4UR3 - chains A and B; structure by X-ray diffraction, 2.23 A resolution.

# Chain A (and B)
Molecule: Tetrachloroethene reductive dehalogenase catalytic subunit
From: Sulfurospirillum multivorans
Notes: EC 1.97.1.8; chain B of this document is another copy of the same molecule, construct and numbering; everything in this record applies to it too
UniProt: W6EQP0 (W6EQP0_SULMU); residues 1-464 here correspond to UniProt positions 38-501 (UniProt number = residue number + 37)
Chain sequence (464 residues; numbered 1 to 464; the number before each row is that of its first residue):
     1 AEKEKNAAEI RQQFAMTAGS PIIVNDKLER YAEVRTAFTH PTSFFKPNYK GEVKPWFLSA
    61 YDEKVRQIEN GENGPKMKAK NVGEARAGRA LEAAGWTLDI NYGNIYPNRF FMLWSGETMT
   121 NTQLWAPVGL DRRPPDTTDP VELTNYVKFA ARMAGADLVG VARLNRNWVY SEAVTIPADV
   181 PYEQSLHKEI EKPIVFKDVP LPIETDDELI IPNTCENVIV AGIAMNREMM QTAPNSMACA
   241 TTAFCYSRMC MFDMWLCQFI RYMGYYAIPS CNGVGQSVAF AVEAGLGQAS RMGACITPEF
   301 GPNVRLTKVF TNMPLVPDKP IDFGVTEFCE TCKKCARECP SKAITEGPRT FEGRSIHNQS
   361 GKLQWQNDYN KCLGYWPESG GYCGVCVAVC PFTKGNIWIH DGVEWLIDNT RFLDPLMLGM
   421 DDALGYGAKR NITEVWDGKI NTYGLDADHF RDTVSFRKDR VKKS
Unresolved in the structure: 1-4, 463-464 (chain B: 1-5, 411-430, 462-464)
Ion coordination: 4Fe-4S cluster Fe site 1: C329, C332, C335, C390; 4Fe-4S cluster Fe site 2: C339, C372, C383, C386
Small-molecule neighbours:
  - norpseudo-b12 (BVQ): I22, Y31, T36, A37, F38, Y170, T242, Y246, M249, C271, N272, G273, G275, Q276, S277, V278, A279, A289, M292, G293, A294, C295, P302, V304, R305, L306, K308, I344, H357, N358, Q359, K362, Q364, W365, Q366, Y369, C372, L373, W376, Y382, C383, G384, C386, V387
  - 4Fe-4S cluster (SF4), molecule 1: S290, R291, M292, I296, C329, C332, K333, K334, C335, C390, P391, F392, F412
  - 4Fe-4S cluster (SF4), molecule 2: C339, P340, S341, A343, I344, C372, Y375, W376, Y382, C383, G384, V385, C386

# Chain A / chain B interface
Pairs across the interface - 192 pairs, chain A then chain B:
  Y61(A) - L124(B)  hydrogen bond (side chain-backbone)
  Y61(A) - W125(B)
  Y61(A) - P127(B)  hydrophobic
  Y61(A) - V128(B)  hydrophobic
  K64(A) - W125(B)
  V65(A) - V128(B)
  I68(A) - L130(B)  hydrophobic
  I68(A) - R133(B)
  E69(A) - R133(B)  salt bridge
  V82(A) - R133(B)
  V82(A) - D136(B)
  G83(A) - D136(B)
  G83(A) - T137(B)
  E84(A) - Y146(B)
  R86(A) - L130(B)
  R86(A) - R133(B)  hydrogen bond (side chain-backbone)
  R86(A) - P134(B)  hydrogen bond (side chain-backbone)
  R86(A) - P135(B)
  R86(A) - D136(B)  salt bridge
  R86(A) - Y262(B)  hydrogen bond (side chain-backbone)
  R86(A) - M263(B)  hydrogen bond (side chain-backbone)
  R86(A) - G264(B)
  A87(A) - F259(B)
  A87(A) - M263(B)  hydrophobic
  R89(A) - L130(B)
  A90(A) - F259(B)
  A90(A) - Y262(B)  hydrophobic
  A90(A) - M263(B)  hydrophobic
  L91(A) - A150(B)  hydrophobic
  L91(A) - F259(B)
  E92(A) - W125(B)
  A93(A) - N121(B)  hydrogen bond (backbone-side chain)
  A93(A) - W125(B)  hydrophobic
  A93(A) - L130(B)  hydrophobic
  A93(A) - Y262(B)  hydrophobic
  A94(A) - W255(B)
  A94(A) - Q258(B)
  A94(A) - F259(B)
  A94(A) - Y262(B)
  G95(A) - W255(B)  hydrogen bond (backbone-side chain)
  W96(A) - N121(B)
  W96(A) - W125(B)
  T97(A) - N121(B)
  T97(A) - Q258(B)
  L98(A) - M251(B)  hydrophobic
  I100(A) - T120(B)
  N101(A) - L124(B)
  Y102(A) - W125(B)
  T120(A) - I100(B)
  T120(A) - Y182(B)  hydrogen bond (backbone-side chain)
  N121(A) - A93(B)  hydrogen bond (side chain-backbone)
  N121(A) - W96(B)
  N121(A) - T97(B)
  Q123(A) - E183(B)
  L124(A) - Y61(B)  hydrogen bond (backbone-side chain)
  L124(A) - Y102(B)  hydrophobic
  L124(A) - Y182(B)
  W125(A) - K64(B)
  W125(A) - E92(B)
  W125(A) - A93(B)  hydrophobic
  W125(A) - W96(B)
  W125(A) - Y102(B)
  P127(A) - L58(B)  hydrophobic
  P127(A) - Y61(B)  hydrophobic
  V128(A) - Y61(B)  hydrophobic
  V128(A) - V65(B)
  L130(A) - I68(B)  hydrophobic
  L130(A) - R86(B)  hydrogen bond (backbone-side chain)
  L130(A) - R89(B)
  R133(A) - E69(B)  salt bridge
  R133(A) - V82(B)
  R133(A) - R86(B)  hydrogen bond (backbone-side chain)
  P134(A) - R86(B)  hydrogen bond (backbone-side chain)
  P135(A) - R86(B)
  D136(A) - V82(B)
  D136(A) - R86(B)  salt bridge
  T137(A) - G83(B)
  N145(A) - W436(B)  hydrogen bond (side chain-backbone)
  N145(A) - D437(B)  hydrogen bond
  Y146(A) - E84(B)
  Y146(A) - A87(B)  hydrophobic
  Y146(A) - W436(B)  hydrophobic
  F149(A) - M237(B)  hydrophobic
  F149(A) - V435(B)
  F149(A) - W436(B)
  F149(A) - I440(B)  hydrophobic
  A150(A) - L91(B)  hydrophobic
  R152(A) - I440(B)
  R152(A) - N441(B)  hydrogen bond
  R152(A) - T442(B)  hydrogen bond
  R152(A) - Y443(B)  hydrogen bond (backbone-backbone)
  M153(A) - M229(B)  hydrophobic
  M153(A) - F244(B)
  M153(A) - I440(B)  hydrophobic
  M153(A) - Y443(B)
  G155(A) - T442(B)
  G155(A) - Y443(B)
  A156(A) - T442(B)
  D157(A) - T442(B)  hydrogen bond
  Y182(A) - T120(B)  hydrogen bond (side chain-backbone)
  Y182(A) - Q123(B)
  Y182(A) - L124(B)
  E183(A) - Q123(B)
  M229(A) - M153(B)  hydrophobic
  M237(A) - F149(B)  hydrophobic
  F244(A) - M153(B)
  F244(A) - W255(B)
  S247(A) - W255(B)
  R248(A) - W255(B)
  R248(A) - Y443(B)  hydrogen bond
  M251(A) - M251(B)  hydrophobic
  W255(A) - A94(B)
  W255(A) - G95(B)  hydrogen bond (side chain-backbone)
  W255(A) - F244(B)
  W255(A) - S247(B)
  W255(A) - R248(B)
  W255(A) - Y443(B)  hydrophobic
  Q258(A) - T97(B)
  F259(A) - A87(B)
  F259(A) - A90(B)
  F259(A) - L91(B)
  F259(A) - A94(B)
  Y262(A) - R86(B)  hydrogen bond (backbone-side chain)
  Y262(A) - A90(B)
  Y262(A) - A93(B)  hydrophobic
  Y262(A) - A94(B)
  M263(A) - R86(B)  hydrogen bond (backbone-side chain)
  M263(A) - A87(B)  hydrophobic
  M263(A) - A90(B)  hydrophobic
  G264(A) - R86(B)
  Y382(A) - W125(B)
  V435(A) - F149(B)
  W436(A) - N145(B)  hydrogen bond (backbone-side chain)
  W436(A) - Y146(B)  hydrophobic
  W436(A) - F149(B)
  W436(A) - R460(B)  hydrogen bond (backbone-side chain)
  D437(A) - N145(B)  hydrogen bond
  D437(A) - F456(B)
  D437(A) - R457(B)  salt bridge
  D437(A) - R460(B)  hydrogen bond (backbone-side chain)
  G438(A) - S455(B)
  G438(A) - F456(B)
  G438(A) - R460(B)  hydrogen bond (backbone-side chain)
  K439(A) - V454(B)
  K439(A) - S455(B)
  K439(A) - F456(B)
  I440(A) - F149(B)  hydrophobic
  I440(A) - M153(B)  hydrophobic
  I440(A) - V454(B)
  I440(A) - S455(B)  hydrogen bond (backbone-backbone)
  I440(A) - R460(B)
  N441(A) - R152(B)  hydrogen bond
  N441(A) - F450(B)  hydrogen bond (side chain-backbone)
  N441(A) - T453(B)  hydrogen bond
  N441(A) - V454(B)
  T442(A) - R152(B)
  T442(A) - G155(B)
  T442(A) - A156(B)
  T442(A) - D157(B)  hydrogen bond
  T442(A) - F450(B)
  Y443(A) - R152(B)  hydrogen bond (backbone-backbone)
  Y443(A) - M153(B)
  Y443(A) - G155(B)
  Y443(A) - R248(B)  hydrogen bond
  Y443(A) - W255(B)  hydrophobic
  Y443(A) - Y443(B)  hydrophobic
  G444(A) - M153(B)
  L445(A) - F450(B)
  A447(A) - F450(B)  hydrophobic
  A447(A) - R451(B)
  D448(A) - R451(B)  salt bridge
  F450(A) - N441(B)  hydrogen bond (backbone-side chain)
  F450(A) - T442(B)
  F450(A) - L445(B)  hydrophobic
  F450(A) - A447(B)  hydrophobic
  F450(A) - F450(B)  hydrophobic
  R451(A) - A447(B)
  R451(A) - R451(B)
  T453(A) - N441(B)  hydrogen bond
  V454(A) - K439(B)
  V454(A) - I440(B)
  V454(A) - N441(B)
  S455(A) - G438(B)
  S455(A) - K439(B)
  S455(A) - I440(B)  hydrogen bond (backbone-backbone)
  F456(A) - G438(B)
  F456(A) - K439(B)
  R457(A) - D437(B)  salt bridge
  R460(A) - W436(B)  hydrogen bond (side chain-backbone)
  R460(A) - D437(B)
  R460(A) - G438(B)  hydrogen bond (side chain-backbone)
  R460(A) - I440(B)
Also at the interface, not in a pair above, chain A (87 interface residues in all): L58, A154, L186, T241, M254, D446
Also at the interface, not in a pair above, chain B (86 interface residues in all): F57, L98, N101, A154, M254, Y382, G444, D446, D448

# Summary
Chain A and chain B form an interface of 87 and 86 residues respectively; the contacts include 41 hydrogen
bonds and 7 salt bridges. Polar contacts include E69(A)-R133(B), R86(A)-D136(B) and D437(A)-R457(B). Bound to
chain A: 4Fe-4S cluster and norpseudo-b12.
Chain A and chain B are both Tetrachloroethene reductive dehalogenase catalytic subunit (Sulfurospirillum
multivorans); the structure, Crystal structure of the PCE reductive dehalogenase from S. multivorans P2(1)
crystal form, was determined by X-ray diffraction (same publication as 4UQU, 4UR0, 4UR1 and 4UR2).
